5E08 - chains L and N of the 3 polymer chains in the assembly; structure by X-ray diffraction, 2.38 A resolution.

# Chain L
Molecule: Fab Light Chain
Organism: Homo sapiens
Notes: antibody fragment or engineered binder
Amino-acid sequence (215 residues; each row starts with the number of its first residue):
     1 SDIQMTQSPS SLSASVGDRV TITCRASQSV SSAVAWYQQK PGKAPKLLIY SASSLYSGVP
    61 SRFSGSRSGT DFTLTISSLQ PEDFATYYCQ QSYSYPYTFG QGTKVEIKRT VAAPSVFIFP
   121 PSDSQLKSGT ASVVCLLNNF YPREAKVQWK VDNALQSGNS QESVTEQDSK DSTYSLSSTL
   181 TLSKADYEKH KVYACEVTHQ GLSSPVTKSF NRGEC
Disulfides: Cys-24/Cys-89, Cys-135/Cys-195

# Chain N
Molecule: 12-nt RNA strand
Sequence (12 nucleotides; each row starts with the number of its first residue):
     1 GUAUGCAUAG GC

# How chain L and chain N interact
Pairs across the interface - 10 pairs, chain L then chain N:
  Ser-32(L) with G1(N), phosphate contact
  Tyr-50(L) with U2(N), hydrogen bond to the phosphate; A3(N), hydrogen bond to the phosphate; U4(N), base contact
  Ser-51(L) with G1(N), phosphate contact; U2(N), hydrogen bond to the phosphate
  Ser-53(L) with G1(N), sugar contact
  Ser-54(L) with G1(N), phosphate contact; U2(N), hydrogen bond to the phosphate
  Tyr-56(L) with U4(N), sugar contact
Also at the interface, not in a pair above, chain L (7 interface residues in all): Leu-47

# Overview
7 residues of chain L and 4 residues of chain N are in contact; the contacts include 4 hydrogen bonds. Polar
pairs include Tyr-50(L)/U2(N), Tyr-50(L)/A3(N) and Ser-51(L)/U2(N).
Here chain L is Fab Light Chain (Homo sapiens) and chain N is a 12-nt RNA strand. Entry 5E08 (Specific
Recognition of a Single-stranded RNA Sequence by an Engineered Synthetic Antibody Fragment) was determined by
X-ray diffraction.
